4K5N - chain A; structure by X-ray diffraction, 1.91 A resolution.

# Chain A
Molecule: M1 family aminopeptidase
From: Plasmodium falciparum FcB1/Columbia
Notes: EC 3.4.11.-
UniProt: O96935 (AMP1_PLAFQ); residues 196-1084 here = UniProt positions 196-1084
Chain sequence (895 residues; each row starts with the number of its first residue):
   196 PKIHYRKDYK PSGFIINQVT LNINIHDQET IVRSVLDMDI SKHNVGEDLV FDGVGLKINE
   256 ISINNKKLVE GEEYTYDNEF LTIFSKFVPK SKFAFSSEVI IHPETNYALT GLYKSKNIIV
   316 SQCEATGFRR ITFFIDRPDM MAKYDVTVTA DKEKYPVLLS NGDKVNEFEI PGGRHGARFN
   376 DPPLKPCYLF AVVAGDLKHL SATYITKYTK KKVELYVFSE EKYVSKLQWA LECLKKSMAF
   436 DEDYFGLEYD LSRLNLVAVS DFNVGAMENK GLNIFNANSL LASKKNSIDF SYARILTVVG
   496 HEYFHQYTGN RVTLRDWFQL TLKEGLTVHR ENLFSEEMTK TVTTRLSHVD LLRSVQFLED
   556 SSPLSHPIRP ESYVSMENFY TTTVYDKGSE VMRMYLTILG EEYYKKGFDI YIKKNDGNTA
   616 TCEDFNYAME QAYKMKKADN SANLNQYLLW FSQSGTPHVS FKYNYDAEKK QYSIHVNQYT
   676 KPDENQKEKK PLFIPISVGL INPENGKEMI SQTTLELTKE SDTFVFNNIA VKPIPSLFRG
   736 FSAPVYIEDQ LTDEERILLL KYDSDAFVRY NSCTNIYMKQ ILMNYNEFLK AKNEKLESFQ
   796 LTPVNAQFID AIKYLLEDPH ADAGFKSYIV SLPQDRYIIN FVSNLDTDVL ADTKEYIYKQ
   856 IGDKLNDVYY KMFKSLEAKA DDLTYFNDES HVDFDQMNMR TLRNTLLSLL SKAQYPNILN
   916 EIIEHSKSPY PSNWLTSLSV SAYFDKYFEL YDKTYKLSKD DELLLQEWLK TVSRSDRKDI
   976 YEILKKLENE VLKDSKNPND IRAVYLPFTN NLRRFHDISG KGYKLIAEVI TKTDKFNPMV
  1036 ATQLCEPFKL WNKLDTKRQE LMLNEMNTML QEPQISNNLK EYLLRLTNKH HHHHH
Disordered / not traced: 1085-1090
Construct notes: engineered mutation Gln213 (Asn in O96935), Gln223 (Asn in O96935), Pro378 (His in O96935), Gln501 (Asn in O96935), Gln745 (Asn in O96935), Gln795 (Asn in O96935), Gln1069 (Asn in O96935); expression tag (1085-1090)
Swiss-Prot annotation at these positions:
  - active site: Glu497 (Proton acceptor)
  - binding site (a peptide): Glu319, Gly460, Ala461, Glu463
  - binding site (Zn(2+)): His496, His500, Glu519
  - site: Val459 (Important for substrate specificity), Tyr580 (Transition state stabilizer)
  - mutagenesis: Val459 (V459P: Severely affects substrate specificity. No effect on Zn(2+) binding)

# Summary
From UniProt: active-site residue Glu497, 4 peptide-binding residues, 3 Zn2+-binding residues and one
mutagenesis site.
Chain A is M1 family aminopeptidase (Plasmodium falciparum FcB1/Columbia); the structure, Phosphonic Arginine
Mimetics as Inhibitors of the M1 Aminopeptidases from Plasmodium falciparum, was determined by X-ray
diffraction (same publication as 4K3N, 4K5L, 4K5M, 4K5O and 4K5P).
